PDB entry 3L4G | X-ray diffraction, 3.30 A resolution | chains A and B of the 4 polymer chains in the assembly

Chain A:
Protein: Phenylalanyl-tRNA synthetase alpha chain
From: Homo sapiens
Notes: EC 6.1.1.20
UniProtKB: Q9Y285 (SYFA_HUMAN); residues 1-508 here = UniProt positions 1-508
Sequence (508 residues; each row starts with the number of its first residue):
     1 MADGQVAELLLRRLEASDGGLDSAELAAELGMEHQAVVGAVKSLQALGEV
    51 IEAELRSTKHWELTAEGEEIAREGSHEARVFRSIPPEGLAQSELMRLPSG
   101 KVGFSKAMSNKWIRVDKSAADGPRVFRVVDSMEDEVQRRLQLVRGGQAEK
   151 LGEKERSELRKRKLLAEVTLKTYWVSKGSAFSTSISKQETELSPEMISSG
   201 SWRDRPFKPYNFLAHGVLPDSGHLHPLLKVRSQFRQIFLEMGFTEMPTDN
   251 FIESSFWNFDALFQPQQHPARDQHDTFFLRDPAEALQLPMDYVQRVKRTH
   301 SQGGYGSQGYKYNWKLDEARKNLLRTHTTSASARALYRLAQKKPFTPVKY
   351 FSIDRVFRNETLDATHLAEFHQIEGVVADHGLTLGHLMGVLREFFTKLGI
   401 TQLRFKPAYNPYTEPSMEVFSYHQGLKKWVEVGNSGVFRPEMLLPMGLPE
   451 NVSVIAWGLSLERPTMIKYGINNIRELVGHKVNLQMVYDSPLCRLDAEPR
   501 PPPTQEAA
Disordered / not traced: 1-182, 501-508
Curated features (UniProtKB/Swiss-Prot):
  - binding site (L-phenylalanine): T329, Q372 to E374, Y412, F438
  - binding site (Mg(2+)): E414
  - modified residue: A2 (N-acetylalanine), T190 (Phosphothreonine), S193 (Phosphoserine), S301 (Phosphoserine), K311 (N6-acetyllysine)
  - natural variant: F256 (F256L: In RILDBC2; uncertain significance), N410 (N410K: In RILDBC2; uncertain significance)
Residues lining bound ligands: phenylalanine (PHE): T328, T329, Q372, I373, E374, N410, Y412, T413, N434, S435, G436, F438, A456, W457, G458

Chain B:
Protein: Phenylalanyl-tRNA synthetase beta chain
From: Homo sapiens
Notes: EC 6.1.1.20
UniProtKB: Q9NSD9 (SYFB_HUMAN); numbering as in UniProt (aligned over 1-589)
Sequence (589 residues; row label = number of the first residue in the row):
     1 MPTVSVKRDLLFQALGRTYTDEEFDELCFEFGLELDEITSEKEIISKEQG
    51 NVKAAGASDVVLYKIDVPANRYDLLCLEGLVRGLQVFKERIKAPVYKRVM
   101 PDGKIQKLIITEETAKIRPFAVAAVLRNIKFTKDRYDSFIELQEKLHQNI
   151 CRKRALVAIGTHDLDTLSGPFTYTAKRPSDIKFKPLNKTKEYTACELMNI
   201 YKTDNHLKHYLHIIENKPLYPVIYDSNGVVLSMPPIINGDHSRITVNTRN
   251 IFIECTGTDFTKAKIVLDIIVTMFSEYCENQFTVEAAEVVFPNGKSHTFP
   301 ELAYRKEMVRADLINKKVGIRETPENLAKLLTRMYLKSEVIGDGNQIEIE
   351 IPPTRADIIHACDIVEDAAIAYGYNNIQMTLPKTYTIANQFPLNKLTELL
   401 RHDMAAAGFTEALTFALCSQEDIADKLGVDISATKAVHISNPKTAEFQVA
   451 RTTLLPGLLKTIAANRKMPLPLKLFEISDIVIKDSNTDVGAKNYRHLCAV
   501 YYNKNPGFEIIHGLLDRIMQLLDVPPGEDKGGYVIKASEGPAFFPGRCAE
   551 IFARGQSVGKLGVLHPDVITKFELTMPCSSLEINIGPFL
Curated features (UniProtKB/Swiss-Prot):
  - binding site (Mg(2+)): D357, D363, E366, D367
  - natural variant: C76 (C76R: In RILDBC1), F252 (F252S: In RILDBC1), T256 (T256M: In RILDBC1), K262 (K262E: In RILDBC1), E285 (E285K: In RILDBC1), R305 (R305Q: In RILDBC1), R401 (R401Q: In RILDBC1), T461 (T461P: In RILDBC1), I585 (V585I: this construct carries the variant)

How chain A and chain B interact:
Pairs across the interface - 168 pairs, chain A then chain B:
  G222(A) with A405(B), hydrogen bond (backbone-backbone); G408(B); F409(B)
  H223(A) with F409(B), hydrogen bond (backbone-backbone); T410(B); E411(B), hydrogen bond (backbone-backbone)
  L224(A) with R401(B); H402(B); A405(B), hydrophobic; E411(B)
  H225(A) with E411(B), hydrogen bond (backbone-side chain); A412(B); L413(B)
  L227(A) with L413(B), hydrophobic
  L228(A) with R401(B); E411(B)
  R231(A) with R401(B)
  S232(A) with E398(B), hydrogen bond; R401(B), hydrogen bond
  R235(A) with Q390(B), hydrogen bond; N394(B)
  L239(A) with A388(B); Q390(B)
  G242(A) with T386(B), hydrogen bond (backbone-side chain); A388(B)
  F243(A) with A388(B)
  T244(A) with I387(B); N389(B), hydrogen bond (side chain-backbone)
  E245(A) with N389(B), hydrogen bond (backbone-backbone); Q390(B); F391(B), hydrogen bond (side chain-backbone); N394(B)
  P247(A) with F391(B), hydrophobic
  D249(A) with F391(B); L393(B); N493(B)
  N250(A) with N493(B)
  F251(A) with A416(B), hydrophobic; D479(B); N493(B), hydrogen bond (backbone-side chain)
  I252(A) with V437(B), hydrophobic; V481(B), hydrophobic; V489(B); A491(B), hydrophobic
  E253(A) with V489(B)
  S254(A) with V489(B)
  Q266(A) with R152(B), hydrogen bond (backbone-side chain)
  Q267(A) with I150(B); R152(B), hydrogen bond (backbone-side chain); K262(B)
  F277(A) with L417(B), hydrophobic
  F278(A) with I439(B); S440(B), hydrogen bond (backbone-backbone)
  L279(A) with V437(B), hydrophobic; H438(B); S440(B)
  R280(A) with H438(B), hydrogen bond (backbone-backbone); I439(B); S440(B)
  D281(A) with H438(B), hydrogen bond (backbone-backbone); K483(B), salt bridge
  P282(A) with V437(B); K483(B)
  A285(A) with D488(B); V489(B)
  L286(A) with S485(B); T487(B); D488(B), hydrogen bond (backbone-backbone); G490(B)
  Q287(A) with D488(B), hydrogen bond (backbone-backbone)
  Y305(A) with H360(B)
  G306(A) with I359(B); H360(B), hydrogen bond (backbone-side chain)
  S307(A) with I359(B); H360(B)
  Q308(A) with R305(B), hydrogen bond; I359(B), hydrogen bond (backbone-backbone)
  G309(A) with I359(B)
  Y310(A) with K262(B)
  K311(A) with D259(B); T261(B)
  Y312(A) with D259(B)
  N322(A) with V489(B), hydrogen bond (side chain-backbone)
  L324(A) with L417(B), hydrophobic
  R334(A) with D488(B), salt bridge
  K349(A) with T384(B), hydrogen bond (side chain-backbone); T386(B), hydrogen bond
  R355(A) with T414(B), hydrogen bond (side chain-backbone); F415(B); A416(B); S478(B)
  F357(A) with A416(B), hydrophobic; L417(B), hydrophobic
  N359(A) with K443(B)
  L362(A) with K443(B); F447(B), hydrophobic
  L367(A) with F415(B), hydrophobic
  A368(A) with F447(B), hydrophobic
  E369(A) with F415(B); A416(B), hydrogen bond (side chain-backbone); L417(B), hydrogen bond (side chain-backbone)
  H371(A) with L413(B)
  D379(A) with T384(B), hydrogen bond
  L382(A) with P382(B), hydrophobic
  T383(A) with K316(B); K317(B); V318(B); G319(B); T380(B)
  L384(A) with K317(B), hydrogen bond (backbone-backbone); V318(B), hydrogen bond (backbone-backbone); I377(B), hydrophobic
  G385(A) with V318(B), hydrogen bond (backbone-backbone); Q378(B); M379(B); T380(B), hydrogen bond (backbone-backbone)
  H386(A) with T380(B), hydrogen bond; L381(B); P382(B)
  M388(A) with Y374(B); I377(B); M379(B), hydrophobic
  G389(A) with M379(B); T380(B)
  V390(A) with L381(B), hydrophobic; P382(B), hydrophobic
  R392(A) with M379(B)
  R404(A) with E26(B), salt bridge; F29(B); N375(B)
  F405(A) with F29(B); N375(B), hydrogen bond (backbone-side chain)
  K406(A) with F29(B); G32(B); L33(B); Y374(B)
  P407(A) with F29(B); G32(B); Y374(B), hydrophobic
  A408(A) with E366(B)
  Y409(A) with N70(B)
  E414(A) with K317(B); C362(B), hydrogen bond; E366(B)
  S416(A) with Y374(B), hydrogen bond (backbone-side chain)
  M417(A) with Y374(B), hydrophobic
  R439(A) with I359(B); H360(B); D363(B), salt bridge
  P440(A) with H360(B)
  E441(A) with I359(B); H360(B)
  V478(A) with F415(B)
  G479(A) with L413(B), hydrogen bond (backbone-backbone); F415(B)
  H480(A) with F415(B); K460(B); T461(B); A464(B)
  V482(A) with N465(B), hydrogen bond (backbone-side chain)
  N483(A) with N465(B)
  L484(A) with T461(B); N465(B), hydrogen bond (backbone-side chain); L474(B), hydrophobic
  Q485(A) with M468(B)
  V487(A) with T410(B)
  Y488(A) with M468(B); L472(B)
Other interface residues (no listed pair), chain A (95 interface residues in all): S221, F263, E284, P347, V348, E360, G381, E393, P415, F420, L477, K481
Other interface residues (no listed pair), chain B (85 interface residues in all): P68, A69, A369, I370, K395, R451, G457, K467, F475, D484

In short:
95 residues of chain A face 85 of chain B across their interface, with 40 hydrogen bonds and 4 salt bridges.
Polar pairs include D281(A)-K483(B), R334(A)-D488(B) and R404(A)-E26(B). Chain A binds phenylalanine.
Chain A is Phenylalanyl-tRNA synthetase alpha chain and chain B is Phenylalanyl-tRNA synthetase beta chain,
both from Homo sapiens; the structure, Crystal structure of Homo Sapiens cytoplasmic Phenylalanyl-tRNA
synthetase, was determined by X-ray diffraction.
